7L7T - chains A and B of the 6 polymer chains in the assembly; structure by electron microscopy, 3.70 A resolution.

Chain A:
Name: BG505 SOSIP.v5.2(7S) - gp120
Source organism: Human immunodeficiency virus 1
Amino-acid sequence (505 residues; each row starts with the number of its first residue; note: 13 numbers in that range are skipped by the numbering (no residue carries them; nothing is unmodelled there); a row labelled like 185A-185J holds insertion residues (185A, then the next letters in order); numbers below 1 keep their minus sign (Met-1 is residue -1)):
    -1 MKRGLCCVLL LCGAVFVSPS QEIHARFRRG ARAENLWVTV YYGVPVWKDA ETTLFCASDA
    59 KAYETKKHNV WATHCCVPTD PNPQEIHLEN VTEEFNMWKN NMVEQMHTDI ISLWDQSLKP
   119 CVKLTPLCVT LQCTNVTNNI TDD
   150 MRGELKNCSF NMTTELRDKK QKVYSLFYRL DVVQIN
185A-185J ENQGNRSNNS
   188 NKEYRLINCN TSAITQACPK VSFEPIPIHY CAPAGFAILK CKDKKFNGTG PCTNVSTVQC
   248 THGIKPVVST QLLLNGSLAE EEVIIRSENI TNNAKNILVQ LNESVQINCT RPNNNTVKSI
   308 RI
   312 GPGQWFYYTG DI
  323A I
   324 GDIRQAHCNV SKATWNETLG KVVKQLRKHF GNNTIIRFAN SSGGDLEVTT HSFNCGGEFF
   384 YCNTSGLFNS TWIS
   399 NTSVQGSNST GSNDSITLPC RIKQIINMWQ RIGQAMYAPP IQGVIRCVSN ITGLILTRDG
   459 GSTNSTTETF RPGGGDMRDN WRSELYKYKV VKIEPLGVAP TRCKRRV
Not modelled in the structure: -1 to 32, 59-63, 185A-185J, 399-409
Cystine bridges: Cys54-Cys73, Cys119-Cys205, Cys126-Cys196, Cys131-Cys157, Cys218-Cys247, Cys228-Cys239, Cys296-Cys331, Cys378-Cys445, Cys385-Cys418
Glycans and other covalent adducts: N-acetylglucosamine (NAG) linked to Asn88, Asn133, Asn156, Asn160, Asn197, Asn234, Asn241, Asn262, Asn276, Asn289, Asn295, Asn301, Asn332, Asn339, Asn355, Asn363, Asn386, Asn392, Asn448

Chain B:
Name: BG505 SOSIP.v5.2(7S) - gp41
Source organism: Human immunodeficiency virus 1
Amino-acid sequence (145 residues; numbered 520 to 664; the number before each row is that of its first residue):
   520 LGFLGAAGST MGAASMTLTV QARNLLSGIV QQQSNLLRAP ECQQHLLKDT HWGIKQLQAR
   580 VLAVEHYLRD QQLLGIWGCS GKLICCTNVP WNSSWSNRNL SEIWDNMTWL QWDKEISNYT
   640 QIIYGLLEES QNQQEKNEQD LLELD
Cystine bridges: Cys598-Cys604
Glycans and other covalent adducts: N-acetylglucosamine (NAG) linked to Asn611, Asn618, Asn637
Small-molecule neighbours: N-acetylglucosamine (NAG; 2-acetamido-2-deoxy-beta-D-glucopyranose): Gly527, Ser528, Thr529

Interface between chain A and chain B:
Cross-chain cystine bridges: Cys74(A)-Cys561(B), Cys501(A)-Cys605(B)
Pairs across the interface (100):
  Leu34(A) with Pro609(B); Trp610(B), hydrogen bond (backbone-backbone); Leu619(B), hydrophobic
  Trp35(A) with Asn607(B); Val608(B); Pro609(B); Trp610(B)
  Val36(A) with Thr606(B), hydrogen bond (backbone-backbone); Val608(B), hydrogen bond (backbone-backbone); Pro609(B); Trp610(B), hydrophobic
  Thr37(A) with Cys604(B); Cys605(B)
  Val38(A) with Leu602(B); Ile603(B); Cys604(B), hydrogen bond (backbone-backbone); Leu646(B), hydrophobic
  Tyr39(A) with Leu602(B); Ile603(B), hydrophobic; Trp623(B); Trp628(B), hydrophobic
  Tyr40(A) with Leu537(B); Ala541(B), hydrophobic; Gln590(B); Leu593(B), hydrophobic; Leu602(B), hydrogen bond (backbone-backbone)
  Gly41(A) with Leu537(B); Gln540(B)
  Val42(A) with Leu537(B); Trp628(B), hydrophobic
  Pro43(A) with Leu523(B), hydrophobic; Ala525(B); Ala526(B); Gln540(B); Trp628(B)
  Val44(A) with Trp628(B), hydrophobic; Leu629(B)
  Trp45(A) with Leu523(B), hydrophobic; Ala526(B), hydrophobic; Leu629(B), hydrophobic
  Lys46(A) with Asp632(B), salt bridge
  Phe53(A) with Gln551(B); Gln575(B)
  His72(A) with His564(B), hydrogen bond (backbone-side chain); Asp568(B), salt bridge
  Cys74(A) with Cys561(B), disulfide; His564(B); Trp571(B), hydrophobic
  Val75(A) with Asn554(B); Cys561(B), hydrophobic
  Ile84(A) with Leu520(B); Phe522(B)
  Leu86(A) with Leu523(B)
  Glu87(A) with Gly527(B)
  Asn88(A) with Gly527(B)
  Val89(A) with Ala526(B); Gly527(B)
  Asp107(A) with Lys574(B), salt bridge
  Gln114(A) with Asp568(B), hydrogen bond
  Ala219(A) with Gln551(B), hydrogen bond (backbone-side chain)
  Pro220(A) with Gln551(B)
  Ala221(A) with Leu544(B); Gly547(B); Ile548(B); Gln551(B), hydrogen bond (backbone-side chain)
  Gly222(A) with Leu544(B)
  Thr244(A) with Leu523(B)
  Lys490(A) with His585(B)
  Ile491(A) with Phe522(B), hydrophobic
  Leu494(A) with Leu592(B), hydrophobic; Leu593(B), hydrophobic; Tyr643(B)
  Val496(A) with Trp628(B); Trp631(B), hydrogen bond (backbone-side chain); Ile635(B); Ile642(B), hydrophobic
  Ala497(A) with Met530(B), hydrophobic; Trp610(B); Trp623(B), hydrophobic; Trp628(B), hydrophobic; Trp631(B)
  Pro498(A) with Trp610(B), hydrophobic; Leu619(B); Ile622(B), hydrophobic; Trp623(B), hydrogen bond (backbone-side chain); Trp631(B)
  Thr499(A) with Leu619(B)
  Arg500(A) with Leu619(B)
  Cys501(A) with Cys605(B), disulfide
  Lys502(A) with Cys605(B); Thr606(B); Asn607(B)
  Arg503(A) with Trp596(B), hydrogen bond (side chain-backbone); Gly597(B); Cys605(B), hydrogen bond (side chain-backbone); Thr606(B), hydrogen bond (backbone-backbone); Asn607(B); Gln650(B), hydrogen bond; Gln653(B), hydrogen bond
  Val505(A) with Asn607(B)
Interface residues without a listed pair, chain A (47 interface residues in all): Thr51, Pro76, Asp78, Ala224, Pro493, Gly495
Interface residues without a listed pair, chain B (60 interface residues in all): Gly521, Gly524, Ala533, Thr536, Leu555, Ala558, Ala582, Tyr586, Asp589, Cys598, Trp614

In short:
47 residues of chain A and 60 residues of chain B are in contact, with 2 disulfide bonds, 16 hydrogen bonds
and 3 salt bridges. Among the polar pairs are Lys46(A)-Asp632(B), His72(A)-Asp568(B) and Asp107(A)-Lys574(B).
Bound to chain B: N-acetylglucosamine.
Here chain A is BG505 SOSIP.v5.2(7S) - gp120 and chain B is BG505 SOSIP.v5.2(7S) - gp41, both from Human
immunodeficiency virus 1. Entry 7L7T (BG505 SOSIP reconstructed from a designed nanoparticle, BG505
SOSIP-T33-31 (Component A)) was determined by electron microscopy, deposited together with 7L7U, 7L85, 7L86,
7L87, 7L88, 7L89 and 15 further entries.
